Entry 4EW2 (X-ray diffraction, 1.60 A resolution); this record covers chain A.

[Chain A]
Protein: Trifunctional purine biosynthetic protein adenosine-3
Source organism: Homo sapiens
Notes: EC 6.3.4.13, 6.3.3.1, 2.1.2.2
UniProt: P22102 (PUR2_HUMAN); residues 1-203 here correspond to UniProt positions 808-1010 (UniProt number = residue number + 807)
Chain sequence (209 residues; each row starts with the number of its first residue):
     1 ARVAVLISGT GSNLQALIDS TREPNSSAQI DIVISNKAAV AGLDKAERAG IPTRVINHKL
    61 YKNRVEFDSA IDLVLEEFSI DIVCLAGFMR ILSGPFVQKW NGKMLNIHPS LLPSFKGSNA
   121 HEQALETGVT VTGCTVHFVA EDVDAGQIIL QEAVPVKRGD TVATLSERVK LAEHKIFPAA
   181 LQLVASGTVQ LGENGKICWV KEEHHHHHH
Disordered / not traced: 206-209
Differences from the reference sequence: expression tag (204-209)
Residues lining bound ligands: DXY (N-({4-[(1S)-4-(2,4-diamino-6-oxo-1,6-dihydropyrimidin-5-yl)-1-(methylsulfanyl)butyl]phenyl}carbonyl)-L-glutamic acid): Arg-64, Leu-85, Phe-88, Met-89, Arg-90, Ile-91, Leu-92, Val-97, Asn-106, Val-139, Ala-140, Glu-141, Asp-142, Val-143, Asp-144
UniProt features mapped onto this chain:
  - active site: His-108 (Proton donor)
  - binding site (N(1)-(5-phospho-beta-D-ribosyl)glycinamide): Gly-11 to Asn-13, Lys-170 to Glu-173
  - binding site ((6R)-10-formyltetrahydrofolate): Arg-64, Met-89 to Leu-92, Asn-106, Ala-140 to Asp-144
  - site: Asp-144 (Raises pKa of active site His)
From the paper describing this entry:
  - binding site for DXY: Arg-64, Leu-85, Phe-88, Met-89, Arg-90, Ile-91, Leu-92, Val-97, Ala-140, Glu-141 to Gly-146
  - catalytic residues: His-108, Asp-144 (citing earlier work)

[Overview]
Bound to chain A: compound DXY. Curated annotation (UniProt) lists active-site residue His-108, 7
N(1)-(5-phospho-beta-D-ribosyl)glycinamide-binding residues and 11 (6R)-10-formyltetrahydrofolate-binding
residues. From the paper: catalytic residues His-108 and Asp-144; a binding site for DXY at Arg-64, Leu-85 and
Phe-88 among others.
Chain A is Trifunctional purine biosynthetic protein adenosine-3 (Homo sapiens); the structure, The structure
of human glycinamide ribonucleotide transformylase in complex with 10S-methylthio-DDATHF, was determined by
X-ray diffraction, deposited together with 4EW1 and 4EW3.
